Entry 5UA4 (X-ray diffraction, 2.60 A resolution); this record covers chains A and B.

# Chain A
Molecule: 5-HL
Organism: African swine fever virus
Reference sequence: D0Q0E8 (D0Q0E8_ASF); numbering as in UniProt (aligned over 1-148)
Sequence (153 residues; each row starts with the number of its first residue; numbers below 1 keep their minus sign (Gly-4 is residue -4)):
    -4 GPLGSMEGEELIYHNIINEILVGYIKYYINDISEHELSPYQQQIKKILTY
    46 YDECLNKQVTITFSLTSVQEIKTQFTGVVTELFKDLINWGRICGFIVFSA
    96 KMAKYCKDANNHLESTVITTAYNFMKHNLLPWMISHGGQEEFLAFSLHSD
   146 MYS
Not modelled in the structure: -4 to 8, 144-148
Sequence notes: expression tag (-4 to 0)
Reported in the primary citation:
  - mutagenesis - G85A (7-fold): decreased binding to Puma BH3

# Chain B
Molecule: BH3-interacting domain death agonist
Reference sequence: Q4JHS0 (BID_PIG); residues 24-57 here correspond to UniProt positions 73-106 (UniProt number = residue number + 49)
Sequence (34 residues; row label = number of the first residue in the row):
    24 SESQEAVIRDIARHLARIGDRMEYGIRPGLVDSL
Not modelled in the structure: 24-25

# Chain A / chain B interface
Pairs across the interface (32):
  Ile42(A) - Met45(B)  hydrophobic
  Tyr46(A) - Leu38(B)  hydrogen bond (side chain-backbone)
  Tyr46(A) - Ile41(B)  hydrophobic
  Tyr46(A) - Gly42(B)
  Tyr46(A) - Met45(B)  hydrophobic
  Leu50(A) - His37(B)
  Leu50(A) - Leu38(B)  hydrophobic
  Leu50(A) - Ile41(B)  hydrophobic
  Gln53(A) - Ile41(B)
  Val54(A) - His37(B)
  Ile56(A) - Ile34(B)  hydrophobic
  Gln69(A) - Gln27(B)
  Gln69(A) - Ile31(B)
  Gly72(A) - Ile31(B)
  Val73(A) - Ile31(B)
  Val73(A) - Ile34(B)  hydrophobic
  Val73(A) - Ala35(B)
  Val73(A) - Leu38(B)  hydrophobic
  Glu76(A) - Arg32(B)  salt bridge
  Leu77(A) - Leu38(B)
  Leu77(A) - Ala39(B)
  Leu81(A) - Tyr47(B)
  Asn83(A) - Asp43(B)  hydrogen bond
  Asn83(A) - Glu46(B)
  Asn83(A) - Tyr47(B)
  Trp84(A) - Glu46(B)
  Gly85(A) - Gly42(B)
  Gly85(A) - Glu46(B)
  Arg86(A) - Asp43(B)  salt bridge
  Gly89(A) - Leu38(B)
  Phe140(A) - Met45(B)  hydrophobic
  Phe140(A) - Glu46(B)
Also at the interface, not in a pair above, chain A (22 interface residues in all): Tyr45, Cys49, Cys88, Phe93
The authors on this interface:
  - residue pairs: Tyr46(A)-Leu38(B) (hydrogen bond), Glu76(A)-Arg32(B) (salt bridge), Asn83(A)-Asp43(B) (hydrogen bond), Asn83(A)-Tyr47(B), Arg86(A)-Asp43(B) (salt bridge)
  - interface residues, chain A: Gly85(A)
  - hot spots on chain A (mutagenesis) - G85A: abolished binding to BH3-interacting domain death agonist (chain B)
  - interface residues, chain B: Ile34(B), Leu38(B), Ile41(B), Met45(B)

# Overview
Chain A and chain B form an interface of 22 and 14 residues respectively; the contacts include 2 hydrogen
bonds and 2 salt bridges. Polar contacts include Glu76(A)-Arg32(B), Arg86(A)-Asp43(B) and Tyr46(A)-Leu38(B).
The paper describes hydrogen bonds between Tyr46(A) and Leu38(B) and Asn83(A) and Asp43(B); salt bridges
between Glu76(A) and Arg32(B) and Arg86(A) and Asp43(B); a contact between Asn83(A) and Tyr47(B). The paper
reports that G85A of chain A reduces binding to Puma BH3; interface residues Gly85(A) and Ile34(B) among
others.
Chain A is 5-HL (African swine fever virus) and chain B is BH3-interacting domain death agonist; the
structure, Crystal structure of A179L:Bid BH3 complex, was determined by X-ray diffraction, deposited together
with 5UA5.
